8KEK - chains H and L of the 3 polymer chains in the assembly; structure by electron microscopy, 3.54 A resolution.

Chain H:
Name: PW5-535 heavy chain
From: Homo sapiens
Sequence (450 residues; numbered 1 to 450; the number before each row is that of its first residue):
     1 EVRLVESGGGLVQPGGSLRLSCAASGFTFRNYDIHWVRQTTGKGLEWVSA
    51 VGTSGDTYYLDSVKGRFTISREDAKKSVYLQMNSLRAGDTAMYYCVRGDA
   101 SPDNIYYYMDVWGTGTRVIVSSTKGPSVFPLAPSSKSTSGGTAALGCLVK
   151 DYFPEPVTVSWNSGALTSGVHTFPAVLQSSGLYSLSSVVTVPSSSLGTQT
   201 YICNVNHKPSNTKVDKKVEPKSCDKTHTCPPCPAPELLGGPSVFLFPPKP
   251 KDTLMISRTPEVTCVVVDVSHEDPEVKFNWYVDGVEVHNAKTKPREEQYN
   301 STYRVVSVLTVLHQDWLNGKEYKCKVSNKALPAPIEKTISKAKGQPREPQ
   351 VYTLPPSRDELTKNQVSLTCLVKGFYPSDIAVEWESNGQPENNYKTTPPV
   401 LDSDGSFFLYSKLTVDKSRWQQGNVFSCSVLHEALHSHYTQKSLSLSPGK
Not modelled in the structure: 1, 219-450
Disulfide bonds: C22-C95, C147-C203

Chain L:
Name: PW5-535 light chain
From: Homo sapiens
Sequence (215 residues; numbered 1 to 215; the number before each row is that of its first residue):
     1 DIQVTQSPSPLSASVGDRVTITCRASQTIGKYLNWYHQIPGKAPKLLISA
    51 ASTLHSGVPSRFSGRGSGTDFTLTISSLQPEDFGTYYCQQSYSSPPWTFG
   101 QGTKVEIKRTVAAPSVFIFPPSDEQLKSGTASVVCLLNNFYPREAKVQWK
   151 VDNALQSGNSQESVTEQDSKDSTYSLSSTLTLSKADYEKHKVYACEVTHQ
   201 GLSSPVTKSFNRGEC
Not modelled in the structure: 213-215
Disulfide bonds: C23-C88, C135-C195

Chain H / chain L interface:
Pairs across the interface - 52 pairs, chain H then chain L:
  Q39(H) - Q38(L)  hydrogen bond
  L45(H) - F99(L)
  W47(H) - W97(L)
  V48(H) - P95(L)
  V48(H) - P96(L)  hydrophobic
  V48(H) - W97(L)
  Y94(H) - A43(L)  hydrophobic
  I105(H) - K31(L)
  I105(H) - Y32(L)  hydrophobic
  Y106(H) - N34(L)
  Y106(H) - A50(L)  hydrophobic
  Y106(H) - T53(L)
  Y107(H) - W97(L)  hydrophobic
  Y108(H) - N34(L)
  Y108(H) - Y36(L)  hydrogen bond (backbone-side chain)
  Y108(H) - L46(L)
  Y108(H) - S49(L)  hydrogen bond
  Y108(H) - T53(L)  hydrogen bond
  M109(H) - Y36(L)  hydrogen bond (backbone-side chain)
  M109(H) - Q89(L)
  W112(H) - P44(L)
  W112(H) - K45(L)
  G113(H) - A43(L)
  F129(H) - S122(L)
  F129(H) - Q125(L)
  P130(H) - E124(L)
  L131(H) - D123(L)
  L131(H) - E124(L)
  T142(H) - F117(L)
  A144(H) - F119(L)
  L148(H) - V134(L)  hydrophobic
  H171(H) - T165(L)
  H171(H) - D168(L)  salt bridge
  H171(H) - S175(L)
  T172(H) - T165(L)
  F173(H) - L136(L)  hydrophobic
  F173(H) - N138(L)
  F173(H) - S163(L)
  F173(H) - T165(L)
  F173(H) - S175(L)
  F173(H) - L176(L)
  F173(H) - S177(L)
  P174(H) - S163(L)  hydrogen bond (backbone-side chain)
  P174(H) - T165(L)
  V176(H) - Q161(L)
  V176(H) - E162(L)
  L177(H) - Q161(L)
  Q178(H) - Q161(L)
  S186(H) - S177(L)
  S186(H) - T179(L)
  V188(H) - L136(L)  hydrophobic
  V188(H) - N138(L)
Interface residues without a listed pair, chain H (32 interface residues in all): A50, V128, P133, K150, S179
Interface residues without a listed pair, chain L (42 interface residues in all): K42, H55, Y87, S91, P120, S132, V164

Overview:
Chain H and chain L form an interface of 32 and 42 residues respectively, with 6 hydrogen bonds and 1 salt
bridge. Among the polar pairs are H171(H)-D168(L), Q39(H)-Q38(L) and Y108(H)-Y36(L).
Here chain H is PW5-535 heavy chain and chain L is PW5-535 light chain, both from Homo sapiens. Entry 8KEK
(Monomer state of SARS-CoV Spike protein complexed with antibody PW5-535) was determined by electron
microscopy, deposited together with 8KDR, 8KDS and 8KER.
